6DBW - chains A and B of the 6 polymer chains in the assembly; structure by electron microscopy, 4.70 A resolution (low resolution: residue-level contacts below are approximate; hydrogen-bond / salt-bridge calls are withheld).

== Chain A ==
Name: Recombination activating gene 1 - MBP chimera
Organism: Escherichia coli
Notes: EC 2.3.2.27
Reference sequence: chimeric construct of P0AEX9, O13033: residues -113 to 250 from P0AEX9 (MALE_ECOLI) positions 29-392 (UniProt number = residue number + 142); residues 271-1031 from O13033 positions 271-1031 (same numbers)
Amino-acid sequence (1159 residues; each row starts with the number of its first residue; numbers below 1 keep their minus sign (Met-127 is residue -127)):
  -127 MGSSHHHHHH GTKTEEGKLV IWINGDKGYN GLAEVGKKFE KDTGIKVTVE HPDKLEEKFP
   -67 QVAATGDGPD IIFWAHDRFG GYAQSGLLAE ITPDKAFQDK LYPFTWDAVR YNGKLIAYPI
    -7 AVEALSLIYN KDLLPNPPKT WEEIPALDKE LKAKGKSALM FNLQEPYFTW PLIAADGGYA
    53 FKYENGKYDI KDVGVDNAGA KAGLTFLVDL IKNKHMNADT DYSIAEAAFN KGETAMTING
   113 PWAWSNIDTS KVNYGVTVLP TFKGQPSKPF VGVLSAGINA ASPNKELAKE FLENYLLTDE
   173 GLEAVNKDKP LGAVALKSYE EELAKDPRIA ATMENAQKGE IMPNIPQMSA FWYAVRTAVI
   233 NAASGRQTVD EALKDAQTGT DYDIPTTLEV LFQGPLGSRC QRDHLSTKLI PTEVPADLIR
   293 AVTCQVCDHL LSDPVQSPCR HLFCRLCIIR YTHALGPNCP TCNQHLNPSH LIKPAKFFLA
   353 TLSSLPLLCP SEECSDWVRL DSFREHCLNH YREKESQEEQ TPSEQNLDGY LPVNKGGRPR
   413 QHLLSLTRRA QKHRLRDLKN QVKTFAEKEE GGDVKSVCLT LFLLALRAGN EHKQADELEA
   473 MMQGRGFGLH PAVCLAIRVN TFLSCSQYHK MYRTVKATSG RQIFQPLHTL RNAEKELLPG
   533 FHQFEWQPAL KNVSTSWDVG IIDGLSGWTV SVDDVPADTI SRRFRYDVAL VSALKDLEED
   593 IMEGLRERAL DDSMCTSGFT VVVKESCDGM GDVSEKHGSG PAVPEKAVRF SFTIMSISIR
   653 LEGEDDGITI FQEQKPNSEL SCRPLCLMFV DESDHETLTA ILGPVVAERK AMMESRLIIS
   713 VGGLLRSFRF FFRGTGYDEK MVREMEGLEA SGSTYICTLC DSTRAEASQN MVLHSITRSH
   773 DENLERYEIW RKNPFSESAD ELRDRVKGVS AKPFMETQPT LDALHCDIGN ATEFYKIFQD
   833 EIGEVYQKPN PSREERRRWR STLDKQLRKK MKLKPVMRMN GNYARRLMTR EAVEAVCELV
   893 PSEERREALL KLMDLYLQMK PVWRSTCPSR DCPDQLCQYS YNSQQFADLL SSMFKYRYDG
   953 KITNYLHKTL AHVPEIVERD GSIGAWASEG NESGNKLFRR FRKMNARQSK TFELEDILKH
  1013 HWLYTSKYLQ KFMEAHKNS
Not modelled in the structure: -127 to 407, 627-634, 1030-1031
Differences from the reference sequence: initiating methionine (-127); expression tag (-126 to -114); linker (251-270)
Metal / ion sites: Ca2+ site 1: Asp620, Glu984 (shared with 1 residue of chain E); Ca2+ site 2: Asp620 (shared with 2 residues of chain E); Zn2+: Cys749, Cys752, His959, His964

== Chain B ==
Name: Recombination activating gene 2
Organism: Danio rerio
Reference sequence: Q1RLW7 (Q1RLW7_DANRE); residue numbers follow UniProt; this construct covers 1-530
Amino-acid sequence (533 residues; numbered -2 to 530; the number before each row is that of its first residue; numbers below 1 keep their minus sign (Gly-2 is residue -2)):
    -2 GGSMSLQPLT AVNCGSLVQP GFSLLDLEGD VYLFGQKGWP KRSCPTGIFG VRIKKGELKL
    58 RAISFSNNSS YLPPLRCPAI AHFEAQDGKP ECYLIHGGRT PNNELSSSLY MLSVDSRGCN
   118 RKVTLRCEEK ELVGDVPSAR YGHTLSVINS RGKTACVLFG GRSYMPPTER TTQNWNSVVD
   178 CPPQVYLIDL EFGCCTAHTL PELTDGQSFH VALARQDCVY FLGGHILSSD CRPSRLIRLH
   238 VELLLGSPVL TCTILHEGLT ITSAIASPIG YHEYIIFGGY QSETQKRMEC TYVGLDDVGV
   298 HMESREPPQW TSEISHSRTW FGGSLGKGTA LVAIPSEGNP TPPEAYHFYQ VSFQKEQDGE
   358 ATAQGGSQES TDFEDSAPLE DSEELYFGRE PHELEYSSDV EGDTYNEEDE EDESQTGYWI
   418 KCCLSCQVDP NIWEPYYSTE LTRPAMIFCS RGEGGHWVHA QCMELPESLL LQLSQDNSKY
   478 FCLDHGGLPK QEMTPPKQML PVKRVPMKMT HRKAPVSLKM TPAKKTFLRR LFD
Not modelled in the structure: -2 to 0, 352-530
Differences from the reference sequence: expression tag (-2 to 0)

== Chain A / chain B interface ==
Pairs across the interface - 67 pairs, chain A then chain B:
  Asn544(A) - Pro164(B)
  Asn544(A) - Thr165(B)
  Asn544(A) - Arg167(B)
  Asn544(A) - Thr168(B)
  Asn544(A) - Thr169(B)
  Val551(A) - Gln170(B)
  Ile554(A) - Gln170(B)
  Leu557(A) - Asn173(B)
  Ser558(A) - Thr169(B)
  Ser558(A) - Gln170(B)
  Ser558(A) - Asn171(B)
  Ser558(A) - Trp172(B)
  Ser558(A) - Asn173(B)
  Ser558(A) - Ser174(B)
  Gly559(A) - Gln170(B)
  Gly559(A) - Asn173(B)
  Gly559(A) - Ser174(B)
  Trp560(A) - Asn173(B)
  Thr561(A) - Asn173(B)
  Thr561(A) - Val175(B)
  Val564(A) - Glu280(B)
  Asp565(A) - Phe206(B)
  Asp565(A) - Thr259(B)
  Asp565(A) - Tyr277(B)
  Asp566(A) - Tyr138(B)
  Asp566(A) - Arg159(B)
  Asp566(A) - Phe206(B)
  Val567(A) - Arg73(B)
  Val567(A) - Arg96(B)
  Pro568(A) - Pro17(B)
  Arg575(A) - Thr169(B)
  Arg577(A) - Gln170(B)
  His687(A) - Trp36(B)
  Glu688(A) - Gln16(B)
  Glu688(A) - Arg73(B)
  Glu688(A) - Pro98(B)
  Thr691(A) - Pro98(B)
  Thr691(A) - Asn100(B)
  Ala692(A) - Asn100(B)
  Ala692(A) - Asn173(B)
  Pro696(A) - Thr169(B)
  Pro696(A) - Trp172(B)
  Pro696(A) - Asn173(B)
  Ala699(A) - Trp172(B)
  Glu700(A) - Thr169(B)
  Glu741(A) - Arg39(B)
  Tyr779(A) - Trp36(B)
  Trp782(A) - Tyr68(B)
  Arg783(A) - Ser67(B)
  Arg783(A) - Tyr68(B)
  Arg783(A) - Glu126(B)
  Lys784(A) - Ser67(B)
  Lys784(A) - Glu126(B)
  Asn785(A) - Asn64(B)
  Asn785(A) - Ser66(B)
  Ser788(A) - Asn64(B)
  Ser788(A) - Asn65(B)
  Glu789(A) - Asn64(B)
  Ser790(A) - Asn64(B)
  Ala791(A) - Asn64(B)
  Ala791(A) - Tyr68(B)
  Leu794(A) - Tyr68(B)
  Arg795(A) - Arg39(B)
  Ala803(A) - Trp36(B)
  Lys804(A) - Trp36(B)
  Lys804(A) - Glu101(B)
  Phe806(A) - Asn99(B)
Other interface residues (no listed pair), chain A (42 interface residues in all): Val545, Ser563, Val635, Ile693, Ser802
Other interface residues (no listed pair), chain B (43 interface residues in all): Gly35, Pro70, Thr97, Tyr107, His222, Leu224, Ser279, Thr316, Pro337, Thr338

== Summary ==
Chain A and chain B form an interface of 42 and 43 residues respectively. Asp620(A) and Glu984(A) form the
Ca2+ site 1. Cys749(A), Cys752(A), His959(A) and His964(A) form the Zn2+ site.
Here chain A is Recombination activating gene 1 - MBP chimera (Escherichia coli) and chain B is Recombination
activating gene 2 (Danio rerio). Entry 6DBW (Cryo-EM structure of RAG in complex with 12-RSS substrate DNA)
was determined by electron microscopy (same publication as 6DBI, 6DBJ, 6DBL, 6DBO, 6DBQ, 6DBR and 4 further
entries).
